1U6E - chains A and B; structure by X-ray diffraction, 1.85 A resolution.

# Chain A (and B)
Name: 3-oxoacyl-[acyl-carrier-protein] synthase III
Source organism: Mycobacterium tuberculosis
Notes: EC 2.3.1.41; chain B of this document is another copy of the same molecule, construct and numbering; everything in this record applies to it too
UniProt: P0A574 (FABH_MYCTU); aligned to UniProt positions 1-332 over residues -10 to 317 (the alignment contains insertions or deletions, so no single offset holds)
Chain sequence (335 residues; numbered -10 to 318 plus 7 insertion-coded residues; 1 number in that range is skipped by the numbering (no residue carries it; nothing is unmodelled there); the number before each row is that of its first residue; a row labelled like 202A-202D holds insertion residues (202A, then the next letters in order); numbers below 1 keep their minus sign (Met-10 is residue -10)):
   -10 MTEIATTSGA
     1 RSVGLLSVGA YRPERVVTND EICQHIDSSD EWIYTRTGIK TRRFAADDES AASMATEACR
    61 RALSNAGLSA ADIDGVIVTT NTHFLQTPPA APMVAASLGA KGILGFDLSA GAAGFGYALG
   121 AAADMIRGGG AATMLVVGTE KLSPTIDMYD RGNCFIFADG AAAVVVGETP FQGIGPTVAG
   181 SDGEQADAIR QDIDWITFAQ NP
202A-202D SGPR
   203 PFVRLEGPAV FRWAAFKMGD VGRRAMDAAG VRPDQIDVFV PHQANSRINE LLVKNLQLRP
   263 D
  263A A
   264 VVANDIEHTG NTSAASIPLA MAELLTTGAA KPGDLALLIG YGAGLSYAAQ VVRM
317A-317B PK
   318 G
Disordered / not traced: 318
Construct notes: engineered mutation Ala112 (Cys122 in P0A574)

# Interface between chain A and chain B
Residue-residue contacts - 152 pairs, chain A then chain B:
  Met-10(A) with Arg316(B)
  Thr-9(A) with Val233(B); Gln237(B); Arg316(B)
  Glu-8(A) with Phe171(B); Gln172(B), hydrogen bond (side chain-backbone)
  Ile-7(A) with Gln172(B); Gly173(B); Gly175(B); Ala231(B); Leu298(B), hydrophobic; Val314(B); Val315(B); Arg316(B)
  Ala-6(A) with Gln172(B); Ala230(B); Ala231(B), hydrogen bond (backbone-backbone)
  Thr-5(A) with Arg1(B); Gln172(B), hydrogen bond
  Thr-4(A) with Pro176(B)
  Arg1(A) with Thr-5(B); Thr-4(B), hydrogen bond (side chain-backbone); Ser-3(B)
  Asn81(A) with Gln86(B), hydrogen bond (backbone-side chain)
  Thr82(A) with Gln86(B)
  His83(A) with Gln86(B), hydrogen bond (backbone-side chain)
  Phe84(A) with Gln86(B); Gln191(B); Asp194(B); Trp195(B), hydrogen bond (backbone-backbone); Ile196(B), hydrophobic
  Leu85(A) with Gln191(B); Asp194(B)
  Gln86(A) with Asn81(B), hydrogen bond (side chain-backbone); Thr82(B); His83(B), hydrogen bond (side chain-backbone); Phe84(B); Gln191(B), hydrogen bond (backbone-side chain); Trp195(B), hydrogen bond
  Thr87(A) with Ile189(B); Arg190(B); Gln191(B), hydrogen bond (backbone-backbone); Ala306(B)
  Pro88(A) with Ala186(B); Ile189(B); Arg190(B); Gly307(B)
  Pro89(A) with Ser109(B); Ala306(B); Gly307(B); Ser309(B)
  Pro92(A) with Ser181(B); Gly183(B); Gly307(B); Ser309(B)
  Ala96(A) with Gly183(B)
  Lys101(A) with Ser181(B); Asp182(B), salt bridge; Gly183(B), hydrogen bond (backbone-backbone); Glu184(B), salt bridge
  Gly102(A) with Gly180(B); Ser181(B), hydrogen bond (backbone-backbone)
  Ile103(A) with Gly180(B); Ser181(B), hydrogen bond (backbone-side chain)
  Leu104(A) with Tyr117(B); Ala179(B); Gly180(B)
  Gly105(A) with Tyr117(B), hydrogen bond (backbone-side chain)
  Phe106(A) with Leu108(B), hydrophobic; Ser109(B); Ala110(B), hydrophobic; Tyr117(B), hydrophobic
  Asp107(A) with Asp107(B); Leu108(B); Ser109(B), hydrogen bond (backbone-backbone)
  Leu108(A) with Phe106(B), hydrophobic; Asp107(B)
  Ser109(A) with Pro89(B); Phe106(B); Asp107(B), hydrogen bond (backbone-backbone)
  Ala110(A) with Pro89(B), hydrophobic; Phe106(B), hydrophobic
  Tyr117(A) with Leu104(B); Gly105(B), hydrogen bond (side chain-backbone); Phe106(B), hydrophobic
  Asp124(A) with Asp124(B); Met125(B)
  Met125(A) with Asp124(B)
  Pro144(A) with Ile196(B), hydrophobic
  Phe171(A) with Met-10(B), hydrophobic
  Gln172(A) with Ile-7(B); Thr-5(B), hydrogen bond
  Gly173(A) with Ile-7(B)
  Gly175(A) with Ile-7(B)
  Pro176(A) with Ala-6(B); Thr-4(B)
  Ala179(A) with Leu104(B)
  Gly180(A) with Gly102(B); Ile103(B); Leu104(B)
  Ser181(A) with Pro92(B); Lys101(B); Gly102(B), hydrogen bond (backbone-backbone); Ile103(B), hydrogen bond (side chain-backbone)
  Asp182(A) with Lys101(B)
  Gly183(A) with Pro92(B); Ala96(B); Lys101(B), hydrogen bond (backbone-backbone)
  Glu184(A) with Ala96(B); Lys101(B), salt bridge
  Ala186(A) with Pro88(B)
  Ile189(A) with Thr87(B); Pro88(B)
  Arg190(A) with Thr87(B); Pro88(B)
  Gln191(A) with Phe84(B); Leu85(B); Gln86(B), hydrogen bond (side chain-backbone); Thr87(B), hydrogen bond (backbone-backbone)
  Asp194(A) with Phe84(B); Leu85(B)
  Trp195(A) with Phe84(B), hydrogen bond (backbone-backbone); Gln86(B), hydrogen bond; Trp195(B), hydrophobic
  Ile196(A) with Phe84(B), hydrophobic; Pro144(B), hydrophobic
  Phe198(A) with Phe198(B), hydrophobic; Ala199(B), hydrophobic
  Ala199(A) with Phe198(B), hydrophobic; Arg202D(B)
  Pro202(A) with Phe198(B), hydrophobic; Pro202(B)
  Ala230(A) with Ala-6(B)
  Ala231(A) with Glu-8(B); Ile-7(B); Ala-6(B), hydrogen bond (backbone-backbone)
  Val233(A) with Thr-9(B); Glu-8(B)
  Gln237(A) with Thr-9(B)
  Leu298(A) with Thr-9(B); Ile-7(B), hydrophobic
  Ala306(A) with Thr87(B); Pro89(B)
  Gly307(A) with Pro88(B); Pro89(B); Pro92(B)
  Ser309(A) with Pro89(B); Pro92(B)
  Val315(A) with Ile-7(B)
  Arg316(A) with Met-10(B); Thr-9(B), hydrogen bond (side chain-backbone); Ile-7(B)
Also at the interface, not in a pair above, chain A (77 interface residues in all): Met93, Gly111, Arg127, Gly128, Thr145, Ile174, Ile193, Gln200, Ser202A, Arg202D, Gly232, Leu308, Val314
Also at the interface, not in a pair above, chain B (75 interface residues in all): Met93, Gly111, Gly128, Thr145, Ile174, Ile193, Gly232, Leu308

# Summary
77 residues of chain A face 75 of chain B across their interface, with 29 hydrogen bonds and 3 salt bridges.
Polar contacts include Lys101(A)-Asp182(B), Lys101(A)-Glu184(B) and Glu-8(A)-Gln172(B).
Both chains are 3-oxoacyl-[acyl-carrier-protein] synthase III (Mycobacterium tuberculosis). Entry 1U6E (1.85
Angstrom Crystal Structure of the C112A Mutant of Mycobacterium Tuberculosis Beta-Ketoacyl-Acyl Carrier
Protein Synthase III ...) was determined by X-ray diffraction together with 1U6S from the same study.
